8YYT - chains B and C of the 6 polymer chains in the assembly; structure by electron microscopy, 3.60 A resolution.

== Chain B ==
Name: Isoform Short of Insulin receptor
From: Homo sapiens
Reference sequence: P06213 (INSR_HUMAN), isoform P06213-2; residues 1-1370 here = UniProt positions 1-1370
Sequence (1370 residues; row label = number of the first residue in the row):
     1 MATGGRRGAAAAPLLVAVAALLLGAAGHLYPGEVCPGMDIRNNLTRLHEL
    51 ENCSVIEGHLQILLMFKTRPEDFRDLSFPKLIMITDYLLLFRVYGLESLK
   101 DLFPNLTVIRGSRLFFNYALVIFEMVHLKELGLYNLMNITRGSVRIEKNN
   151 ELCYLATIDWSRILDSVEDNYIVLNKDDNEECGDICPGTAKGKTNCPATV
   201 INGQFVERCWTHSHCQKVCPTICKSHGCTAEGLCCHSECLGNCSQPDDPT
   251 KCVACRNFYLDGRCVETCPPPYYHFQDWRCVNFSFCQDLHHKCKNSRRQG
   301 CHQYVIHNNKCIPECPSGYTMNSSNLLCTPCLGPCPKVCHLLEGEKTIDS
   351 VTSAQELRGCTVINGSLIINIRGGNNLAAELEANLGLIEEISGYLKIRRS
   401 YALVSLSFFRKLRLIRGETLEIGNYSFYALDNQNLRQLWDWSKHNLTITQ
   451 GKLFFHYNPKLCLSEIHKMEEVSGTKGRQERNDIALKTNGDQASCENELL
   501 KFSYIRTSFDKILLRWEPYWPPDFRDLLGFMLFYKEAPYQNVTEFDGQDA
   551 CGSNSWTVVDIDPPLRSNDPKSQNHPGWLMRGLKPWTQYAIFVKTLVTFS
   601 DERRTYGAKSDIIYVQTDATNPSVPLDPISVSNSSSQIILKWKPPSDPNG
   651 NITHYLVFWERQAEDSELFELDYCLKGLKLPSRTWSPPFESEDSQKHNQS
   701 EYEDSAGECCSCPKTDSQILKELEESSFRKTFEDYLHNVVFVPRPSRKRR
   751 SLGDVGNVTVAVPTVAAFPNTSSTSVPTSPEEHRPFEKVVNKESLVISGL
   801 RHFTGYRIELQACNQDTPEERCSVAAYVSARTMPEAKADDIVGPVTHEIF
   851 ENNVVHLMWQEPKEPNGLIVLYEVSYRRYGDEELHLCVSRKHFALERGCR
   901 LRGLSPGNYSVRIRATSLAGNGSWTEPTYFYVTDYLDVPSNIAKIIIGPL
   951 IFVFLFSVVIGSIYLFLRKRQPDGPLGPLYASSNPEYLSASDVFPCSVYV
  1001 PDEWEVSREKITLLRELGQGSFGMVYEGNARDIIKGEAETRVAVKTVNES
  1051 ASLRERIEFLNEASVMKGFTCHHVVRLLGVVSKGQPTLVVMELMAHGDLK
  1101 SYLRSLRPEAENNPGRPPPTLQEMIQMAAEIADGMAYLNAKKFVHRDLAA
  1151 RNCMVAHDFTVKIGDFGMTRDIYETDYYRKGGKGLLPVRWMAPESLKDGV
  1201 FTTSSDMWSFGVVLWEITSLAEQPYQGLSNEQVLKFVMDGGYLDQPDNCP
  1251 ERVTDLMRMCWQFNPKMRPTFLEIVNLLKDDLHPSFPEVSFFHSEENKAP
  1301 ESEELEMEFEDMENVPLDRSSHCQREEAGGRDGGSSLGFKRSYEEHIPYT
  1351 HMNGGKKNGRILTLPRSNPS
Not modelled in the structure: 1-27, 50, 94, 169, 189-194, 209, 249-251, 272-273, 323, 415, 432, 453-454, 501, 525, 543-554, 678-719, 745-783, 817-820, 935-1370
Cystine bridges: Cys-35/Cys-53, Cys-153/Cys-182, Cys-196/Cys-215, Cys-219/Cys-228, Cys-223/Cys-234, Cys-235/Cys-243, Cys-239/Cys-252, Cys-255/Cys-264, Cys-268/Cys-280, Cys-286/Cys-311, Cys-293/Cys-301, Cys-315/Cys-328, Cys-331/Cys-335, Cys-339/Cys-360, Cys-674/Cys-887, Cys-813/Cys-822
Curated features (UniProtKB/Swiss-Prot):
  - region: Glu-733 to Phe-741 (Insulin-binding), Tyr-999 (Important for interaction with IRS1, SHC1 and STAT5B)
  - site: Phe-66 (Insulin-binding)
  - modified residue: Ser-400 (Phosphoserine), Tyr-401 (Phosphotyrosine), Ser-407 (Phosphoserine), Tyr-999 (Phosphotyrosine)
  - glycosylation (N-linked (GlcNAc...) asparagine): Asn-43, Asn-52, Asn-105, Asn-138, Asn-242, Asn-282, Asn-322, Asn-364, Asn-424, Asn-445, Asn-541, Asn-633, Asn-651, Asn-698
  - natural variant: Asn-42 (N42K: In RMS), Val-55 (V55A: In LEPRCH), Ile-56 (I56T: In LEPRCH), Gly-58 (G58R: In LEPRCH), Asp-86 (D86G: In IRAN type A), Leu-89 (L89P: In IRAN type A), Arg-113 (R113P: In LEPRCH), Ala-119 (A119V: In LEPRCH), Leu-120 (L120Q: In LEPRCH), Ile-146 (I146M: In LEPRCH), Val-167 (V167L: In IRAN type A), Pro-220 (P220L: In Ins resistance), 23 further natural variant entries in UniProt
  - mutagenesis: Cys-462 (C462A: Does not affect S-nitrosylation), Tyr-999 (Y999E: Abolishes interaction with IRS1 and SHC1; Y999F: Has no effect on insulin-stimulated autophosphorylation, but inhibits the biological activity of the receptor ...)

== Chain C ==
Name: Insulin
From: Homo sapiens
Reference sequence: P67973 (INS_BALPH); residues 3-51 here = UniProt positions 3-51
Sequence (49 residues; each row starts with the number of its first residue):
     3 NQHLCGSHLVEALYLVCGERGFFYTPKAGIVEQCCTSICSLYQLENYCN
Not modelled in the structure: 28-30
Cystine bridges: Cys-36/Cys-41

== Interface between chain B and chain C ==
Residue-residue contacts (13):
  Asp-39(B) with Tyr-26(C)
  Arg-41(B) with Phe-24(C); Tyr-26(C)
  Asn-42(B) with Arg-22(C), hydrogen bond (side chain-backbone); Gly-23(C); Phe-24(C), hydrogen bond (side chain-backbone)
  Gln-61(B) with Tyr-26(C), hydrogen bond
  Leu-64(B) with Phe-24(C), hydrophobic
  Phe-66(B) with Val-12(C); Tyr-16(C), hydrophobic
  Arg-92(B) with Val-12(C); Glu-13(C)
  Lys-148(B) with Ser-9(C), hydrogen bond
Also at the interface, not in a pair above, chain B (10 interface residues in all): Phe-91, Glu-124

== In short ==
10 residues of chain B face 8 of chain C across their interface; the contacts include 4 hydrogen bonds. Polar
pairs include Asn-42(B)/Arg-22(C), Asn-42(B)/Phe-24(C) and Gln-61(B)/Tyr-26(C). Curated annotation (UniProt)
lists 2 mutagenesis sites on chain B.
Here chain B is Isoform Short of Insulin receptor and chain C is Insulin, both from Homo sapiens. Entry 8YYT
(Cryo-EM structure of the complex IR with four insulin) was determined by electron microscopy.
